7P6G - chain A; structure by X-ray diffraction, 1.49 A resolution.

# Chain A
Molecule: Endoglucanase
Organism: uncultured bacterium
Notes: EC 3.2.1.4
UniProt: C1JI15 (C1JI15_9BACT); residues 1-321 here correspond to UniProt positions 31-351 (UniProt number = residue number + 30)
Chain sequence (321 residues; row label = number of the first residue in the row):
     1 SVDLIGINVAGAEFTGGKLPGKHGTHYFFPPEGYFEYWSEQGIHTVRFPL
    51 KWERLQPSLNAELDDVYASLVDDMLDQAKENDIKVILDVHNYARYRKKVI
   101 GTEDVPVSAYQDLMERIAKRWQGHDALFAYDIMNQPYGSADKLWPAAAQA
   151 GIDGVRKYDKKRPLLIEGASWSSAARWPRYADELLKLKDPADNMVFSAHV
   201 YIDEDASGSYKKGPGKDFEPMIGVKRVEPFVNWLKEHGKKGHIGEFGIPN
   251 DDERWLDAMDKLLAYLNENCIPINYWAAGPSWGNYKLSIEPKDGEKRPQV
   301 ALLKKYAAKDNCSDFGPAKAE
Disordered / not traced: 321
Sequence notes: engineered mutation Gln135 (Glu165 in C1JI15)
Disulfides: Cys270-Cys312
Reported in the primary citation:
  - mutagenesis - E135Q: decreased catalytic activity

# In short
The paper reports that E135Q reduces catalytic activity.
Chain A is Endoglucanase (uncultured bacterium); the structure, Crystal structure of the endoglucanase RBcel1
E135Q, was determined by X-ray diffraction, deposited together with 7P6H, 7P6I and 7P6J.
